5MPE - chains S and R of the 13 polymer chains in the assembly; structure by electron microscopy, 4.50 A resolution (low resolution: residue-level contacts below are approximate; hydrogen-bond / salt-bridge calls are withheld).

[Chain S]
Molecule: 26S proteasome regulatory subunit RPN3
From: Saccharomyces cerevisiae (strain ATCC 204508 / S288c)
Reference sequence: P40016 (RPN3_YEAST); residue numbers follow UniProt; this construct covers 1-523
Sequence (523 residues; numbered 1 to 523; the number before each row is that of its first residue):
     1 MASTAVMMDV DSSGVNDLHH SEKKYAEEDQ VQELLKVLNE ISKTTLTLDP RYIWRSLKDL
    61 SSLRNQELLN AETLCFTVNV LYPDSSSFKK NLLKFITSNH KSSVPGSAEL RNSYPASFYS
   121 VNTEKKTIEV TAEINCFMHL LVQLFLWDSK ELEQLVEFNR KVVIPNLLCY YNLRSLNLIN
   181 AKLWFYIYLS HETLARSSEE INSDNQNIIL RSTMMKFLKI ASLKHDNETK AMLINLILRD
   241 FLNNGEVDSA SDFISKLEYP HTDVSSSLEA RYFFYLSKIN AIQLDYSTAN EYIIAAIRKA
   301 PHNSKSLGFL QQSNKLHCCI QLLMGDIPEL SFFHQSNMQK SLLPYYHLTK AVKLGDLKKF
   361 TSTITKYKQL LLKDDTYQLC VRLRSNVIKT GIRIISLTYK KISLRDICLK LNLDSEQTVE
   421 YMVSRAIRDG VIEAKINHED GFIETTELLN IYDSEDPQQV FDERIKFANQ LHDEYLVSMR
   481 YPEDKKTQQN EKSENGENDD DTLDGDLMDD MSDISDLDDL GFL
Unresolved in the structure: 1-17, 493-523
Swiss-Prot annotation at these positions:
  - modified residue: A2 (N-acetylalanine), S454 (Phosphoserine)

[Chain R]
Molecule: 26S proteasome regulatory subunit RPN7
From: Saccharomyces cerevisiae (strain ATCC 204508 / S288c)
Reference sequence: Q06103 (RPN7_YEAST); residue numbers follow UniProt; this construct covers 1-429
Sequence (429 residues; each row starts with the number of its first residue):
     1 MVDVEEKSQE VEYVDPTVNR VPNYEVSEKA FLLTQSKVSI EQRKEAAEFV LAKIKEEEMA
    61 PYYKYLCEEY LVNNGQSDLE HDEKSDSLNE WIKFDQELYN ELCKKNESKI KELNEKIQKL
   121 EEDDEGELEQ AQAWINLGEY YAQIGDKDNA EKTLGKSLSK AISTGAKIDV MLTIARLGFF
   181 YNDQLYVKEK LEAVNSMIEK GGDWERRNRY KTYYGIHCLA VRNFKEAAKL LVDSLATFTS
   241 IELTSYESIA TYASVTGLFT LERTDLKSKV IDSPELLSLI STTAALQSIS SLTISLYASD
   301 YASYFPYLLE TYANVLIPCK YLNRHADFFV REMRRKVYAQ LLESYKTLSL KSMASAFGVS
   361 VAFLDNDLGK FIPNKQLNCV IDRVNGIVET NRPDNKNAQY HLLVKQGDGL LTKLQKYGAA
   421 VRLTGSDRV
Unresolved in the structure: 1-19, 71-94, 425-429
Swiss-Prot annotation at these positions:
  - modified residue (Phosphoserine): S8, S77

[Interface between chain S and chain R]
Residue-residue contacts (36; chain S residue first):
  S266(S) - L423(R)
  R298(S) - Q415(R)
  R298(S) - K416(R)
  R298(S) - A419(R)
  L397(S) - P373(R)
  L397(S) - V380(R)
  T398(S) - G369(R)
  T398(S) - I372(R)
  T398(S) - P373(R)
  T398(S) - V380(R)
  T398(S) - I381(R)
  Y399(S) - D365(R)
  Y399(S) - I381(R)
  Y399(S) - R383(R)
  K400(S) - I381(R)
  K400(S) - D382(R)
  K401(S) - D382(R)
  K401(S) - R383(R)
  K401(S) - V384(R)
  K401(S) - N385(R)
  S403(S) - V384(R)
  D406(S) - R383(R)
  N450(S) - N395(R)
  N450(S) - N397(R)
  I451(S) - N397(R)
  Y452(S) - K396(R)
  Y452(S) - N397(R)
  P457(S) - Y400(R)
  V460(S) - Y400(R)
  F461(S) - V404(R)
  R464(S) - D408(R)
  F467(S) - L411(R)
  F467(S) - Q415(R)
  L471(S) - L411(R)
  L471(S) - R422(R)
  E474(S) - R422(R)
Interface residues without a listed pair, chain S (26 interface residues in all): K299, H302, I402, F442, L449, Y475, S478
Interface residues without a listed pair, chain R (26 interface residues in all): N391, R392, P393, G407

[Overview]
Chain S and chain R each contribute 26 residues to their interface.
Here chain S is 26S proteasome regulatory subunit RPN3 and chain R is 26S proteasome regulatory subunit RPN7,
both from Saccharomyces cerevisiae (strain ATCC 204508 / S288c). Entry 5MPE (26S proteasome in presence of ATP
(s2)) was determined by electron microscopy together with 5MP9, 5MPA, 5MPB, 5MPC and 5MPD from the same study.
